PDB entry 4NO1 | X-ray diffraction, 2.50 A resolution | chains A and B of the 28 polymer chains in the assembly

# Chain A
Name: Proteasome subunit alpha type-2
From: Saccharomyces cerevisiae S288c
Notes: EC 3.4.25.1
UniProt: P23639 (PSA2_YEAST); residue numbers follow UniProt; this construct covers 1-250
Chain sequence (250 residues; numbered 1 to 250; the number before each row is that of its first residue):
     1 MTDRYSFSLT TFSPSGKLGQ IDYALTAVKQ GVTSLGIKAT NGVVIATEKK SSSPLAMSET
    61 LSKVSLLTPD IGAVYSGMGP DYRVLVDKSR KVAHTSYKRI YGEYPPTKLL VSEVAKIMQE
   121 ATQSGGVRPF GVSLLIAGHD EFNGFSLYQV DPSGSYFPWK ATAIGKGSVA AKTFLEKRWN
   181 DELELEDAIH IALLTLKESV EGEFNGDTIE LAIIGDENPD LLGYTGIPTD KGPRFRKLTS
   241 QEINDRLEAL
Curated features (UniProtKB/Swiss-Prot):
  - cross-link: Lys108 (Glycyl lysine isopeptide (Lys-Gly) (interchain with G-Cter in ubiquitin))

# Chain B
Name: Proteasome subunit alpha type-3
From: Saccharomyces cerevisiae S288c
Notes: EC 3.4.25.1
UniProt: P23638 (PSA3_YEAST); residues 0-257 here correspond to UniProt positions 1-258 (UniProt number = residue number + 1)
Chain sequence (258 residues; each row starts with the number of its first residue; numbering starts at 0):
     0 MGSRRYDSRT TIFSPEGRLY QVEYALESIS HAGTAIGIMA SDGIVLAAER KVTSTLLEQD
    60 TSTEKLYKLN DKIAVAVAGL TADAEILINT ARIHAQNYLK TYNEDIPVEI LVRRLSDIKQ
   120 GYTQHGGLRP FGVSFIYAGY DDRYGYQLYT SNPSGNYTGW KAISVGANTS AAQTLLQMDY
   180 KDDMKVDDAI ELALKTLSKT TDSSALTYDR LEFATIRKGA NDGEVYQKIF KPQEIKDILV
   240 KTGITKKDED EEADEDMK
Unresolved in the structure: 0, 245-257
Curated features (UniProtKB/Swiss-Prot):
  - cross-link (Glycyl lysine isopeptide (Lys-Gly)): Lys99 (interchain with G-Cter in ubiquitin), Lys198 (interchain with G-Cter in ubiquitin), Lys230 (interchain with G-Cter in ubiquitin)

# How chain A and chain B interact
Contacting residue pairs - 63 pairs, chain A then chain B:
  Arg4(A) with Ser2(B), hydrogen bond (backbone-side chain)
  Tyr5(A) with Ser2(B); Tyr5(B)
  Ser6(A) with Gly125(B); Leu127(B)
  Phe7(A) with Ser2(B); Tyr5(B); Asp6(B); Gly126(B)
  Ser8(A) with Gly126(B), hydrogen bond (backbone-backbone); Leu127(B); Arg128(B), hydrogen bond (side chain-backbone)
  Thr10(A) with Arg128(B)
  Thr11(A) with Ser7(B); Thr9(B); Gln20(B)
  Phe12(A) with Gln20(B); Tyr23(B); Ala24(B), hydrophobic; Leu79(B), hydrophobic; Arg128(B); Pro129(B); Gly131(B)
  Ser13(A) with Tyr23(B)
  Pro14(A) with Tyr23(B), hydrophobic; Glu26(B)
  Ser15(A) with Glu26(B); His30(B)
  Gly16(A) with Tyr23(B); Ser27(B), hydrogen bond (backbone-side chain)
  Leu18(A) with Leu79(B), hydrophobic; Arg128(B)
  Lys38(A) with Glu57(B), salt bridge
  Ser112(A) with Glu84(B)
  Lys116(A) with Ile85(B)
  Gln119(A) with Ala81(B); Asp82(B), hydrogen bond; Ile85(B); Arg128(B)
  Thr122(A) with Arg128(B), hydrogen bond (backbone-side chain)
  Gln123(A) with Tyr121(B); Leu127(B); Arg128(B), hydrogen bond (side chain-backbone); Phe130(B)
  Gly125(A) with Leu127(B)
  Ser153(A) with Ala81(B)
  Gly154(A) with Ala81(B)
  Ser155(A) with Ala81(B)
  Tyr156(A) with Glu84(B), hydrogen bond
  Pro158(A) with Leu56(B); Glu57(B), hydrogen bond (backbone-backbone); Thr60(B); Ser61(B)
  Trp159(A) with Ser53(B); Leu55(B); Leu56(B)
  Lys160(A) with Leu55(B), hydrogen bond (backbone-backbone); Leu56(B); Glu57(B)
  Ala161(A) with Leu55(B)
  Leu175(A) with Leu55(B)
  Glu176(A) with Thr54(B); Leu55(B)
Also at the interface, not in a pair above, chain A (36 interface residues in all): Leu9, Ser124, Tyr148, Phe157, Lys172, Trp179
Also at the interface, not in a pair above, chain B (32 interface residues in all): Thr80

# Overview
36 residues of chain A and 32 residues of chain B are in contact; the contacts include 10 hydrogen bonds and 1
salt bridge. Polar contacts include Lys38(A)-Glu57(B), Arg4(A)-Ser2(B) and Ser8(A)-Arg128(B).
Chain A is Proteasome subunit alpha type-2 and chain B is Proteasome subunit alpha type-3, both from
Saccharomyces cerevisiae S288c; the structure, yCP in complex with Z-Leu-Leu-Leu-B(OH)2, was determined by
X-ray diffraction together with 4NNN, 4NNW, 4NO6, 4NO8 and 4NO9 from the same study.
